Entry 7FN3 (X-ray diffraction, 1.63 A resolution); this record covers chains A and B.

[Chain A]
Name: Pre-mRNA-splicing factor 8
Organism: Saccharomyces cerevisiae S288C
Reference sequence: P33334 (PRP8_YEAST); residue numbers follow UniProt; this construct covers 1836-2090
Sequence (258 residues; each row starts with the number of its first residue):
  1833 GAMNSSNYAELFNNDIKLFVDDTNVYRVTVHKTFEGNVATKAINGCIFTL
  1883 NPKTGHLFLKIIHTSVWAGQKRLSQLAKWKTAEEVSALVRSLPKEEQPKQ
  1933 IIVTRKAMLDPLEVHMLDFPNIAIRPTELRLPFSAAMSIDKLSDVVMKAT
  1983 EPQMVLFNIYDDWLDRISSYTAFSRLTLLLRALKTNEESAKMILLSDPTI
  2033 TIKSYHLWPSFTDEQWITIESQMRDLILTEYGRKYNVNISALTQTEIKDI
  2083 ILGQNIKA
Unresolved in the structure: 2070-2090
Differences from the reference sequence: expression tag (1833-1835)
Swiss-Prot annotation at these positions:
  - mutagenesis: Asp1853 (D1853A: Alters protein folding. Severely impaired growth. Strongly reduced growth at 35 degrees Celsius; when associated with A-1854; D1853N: Reduced growth at 30 degrees Celsius ...), Asp1854 (D1854A: Reduced growth at 30 degrees Celsius. Strongly reduced growth at 16 degrees Celsius. Strongly reduced growth at 35 degrees Celsius; when associated with A-1853 ...), Thr1855 (T1855A: Reduced growth at 30 degrees Celsius. Strongly reduced growth at 16 degrees Celsius), Thr1936 (T1936A: Reduced growth at 30 degrees Celsius. Strongly reduced growth at 16 degrees Celsius), Arg1937 (R1937K: Severely impaired growth. Reduced growth at 30 degrees Celsius. Strongly reduced growth at 16 degrees Celsius)

[Chain B]
Name: A1 cistron-splicing factor AAR2
Organism: Saccharomyces cerevisiae S288C
Reference sequence: P32357 (AAR2_YEAST); aligned to UniProt positions 1-317 over residues 1-317
Sequence (308 residues; each row starts with the number of its first residue; note: 13 numbers in that range are skipped by the numbering (no residue carries them; nothing is unmodelled there); numbers below 1 keep their minus sign (Gly-3 is residue -3)):
    -3 GAMAMNTVPFTSAPIEVTIGIDQYSFNVKENQPFHGIKDIPIGHVHVIHF
    47 QHADNSSMRYGYWFDCRMGNFYIQYDPKDGLYKMMEERDGAKFENIVHNF
    97 KERQMMVSYPKIDEDDTWYNLTEFVQMDKIRKIVRKDENQFSYVDSSMTT
   147 VQENEL
   166 SSSSSDPAHSLNYTVINFKSREAIRPGHEMEDFLDKSYYLNTVMLQGIFK
   216 NSSNYFGELQFAFLNAMFFGNYGSSLQWHAMIELICSSATVPKHMLDKLD
   266 EILYYQIKTLPEQYSDILLNERVWNICLYSSFQKNSLHNTEKIMENKYPE
   316 LL
Unresolved in the structure: -3 to 0, 166-169
Differences from the reference sequence: expression tag (-3 to 0); conflict Ser166 (Leu153 in P32357), Ser167 (Lys154 in P32357), Ser170 (Asp in P32357)
Ligand contacts: (3-ethoxyphenyl)boronic acid (VP8): Ile17, Tyr20, Ser21, Phe22, Ile33, Val103, Ser104, Tyr105, Pro106
Swiss-Prot annotation at these positions:
  - region: Leu261 to Ile282 (Leucine-zipper)
  - modified residue: Ser253 (Phosphoserine), Thr274 (Phosphothreonine)

[How chain A and chain B interact]
Contacting residue pairs (18):
  Gln1907(A) - Met195(B)
  Gln1907(A) - Leu199(B)
  Leu1908(A) - Met195(B)  hydrophobic
  Trp1911(A) - Glu194(B)
  Trp1911(A) - Met195(B)
  Trp1911(A) - Phe198(B)  hydrophobic
  Asp1942(A) - Lys184(B)  salt bridge
  Asp1942(A) - Phe198(B)
  Glu1945(A) - Lys184(B)  salt bridge
  Val1946(A) - Ile189(B)  hydrophobic
  Val1946(A) - Glu194(B)
  Val1946(A) - Phe198(B)  hydrophobic
  His1947(A) - Glu194(B)
  Leu1949(A) - Lys184(B)
  Leu1949(A) - Ser185(B)
  Leu1949(A) - Arg186(B)
  Leu1949(A) - Ile189(B)  hydrophobic
  Asp1950(A) - Arg186(B)  salt bridge

[Overview]
The interface between chain A and chain B involves 9 residues on one side and 8 on the other, with 3 salt
bridges. Polar pairs include Asp1942(A)-Lys184(B), Glu1945(A)-Lys184(B) and Asp1950(A)-Arg186(B). Bound to
chain B: (3-ethoxyphenyl)boronic acid.
Here chain A is Pre-mRNA-splicing factor 8 and chain B is A1 cistron-splicing factor AAR2, both from
Saccharomyces cerevisiae S288C. Entry 7FN3 (PanDDA analysis group deposition -- Aar2/RNaseH in complex with
fragment P06G09 from the F2X-Universal Library) was determined by X-ray diffraction (same publication as 5ST0,
5ST1, 5ST2, 5ST3, 5ST4, 5ST5 and 248 further entries).
